3N19 - chains B and D; structure by X-ray diffraction, 1.75 A resolution.

[Chain B (and D)]
Name: Xenobiotic reductase A
Organism: Pseudomonas putida
Notes: EC 1.6.99.1; chain D of this document is another copy of the same molecule, construct and numbering; everything in this record applies to it too
Amino-acid sequence (363 residues; numbered 1 to 363; the number before each row is that of its first residue):
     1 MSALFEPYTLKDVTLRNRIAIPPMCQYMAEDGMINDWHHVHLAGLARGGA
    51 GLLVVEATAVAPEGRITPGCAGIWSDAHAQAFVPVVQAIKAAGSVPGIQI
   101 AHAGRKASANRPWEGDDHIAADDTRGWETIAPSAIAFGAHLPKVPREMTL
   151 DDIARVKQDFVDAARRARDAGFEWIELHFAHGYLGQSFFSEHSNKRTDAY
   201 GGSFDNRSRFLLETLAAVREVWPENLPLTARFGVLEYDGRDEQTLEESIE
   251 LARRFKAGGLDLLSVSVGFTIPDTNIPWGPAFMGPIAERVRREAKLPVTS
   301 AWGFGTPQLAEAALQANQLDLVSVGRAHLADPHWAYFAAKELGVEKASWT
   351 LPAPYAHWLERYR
Not modelled in the structure: 1, 361-363
Small-molecule neighbours: FNR (1-deoxy-1-(7,8-dimethyl-2,4-dioxo-3,4-dihydro-2H-benzo[g]pteridin-1-id-10(5h)-yl)-5-O-phosphonato-D-ribitol): Pro-22, Pro-23, Met-24, Cys-25, Glu-56, Ala-57, Gln-99, His-178, His-181, Arg-231, Ala-301, Trp-302, Gly-303, Ser-323, Val-324, Gly-325, Arg-326, Leu-329

[Interface between chain B and chain D]
Residue-residue contacts - 59 pairs, chain B then chain D:
  Gln-26(B) with Pro-354(D); Tyr-355(D)
  Tyr-27(B) with Trp-358(D), hydrophobic
  Met-28(B) with Pro-354(D), hydrophobic
  Asp-36(B) with His-39(D), salt bridge; Arg-47(D), hydrogen bond (backbone-side chain)
  Trp-37(B) with Arg-47(D), hydrogen bond (backbone-side chain); Pro-352(D), hydrophobic; Pro-354(D), hydrophobic; Tyr-355(D), hydrophobic
  His-39(B) with Asp-36(D), salt bridge; Val-40(D)
  Val-40(B) with His-39(D); Val-40(D); Ala-43(D), hydrophobic; Gly-44(D); Arg-47(D)
  His-41(B) with Arg-47(D); Tyr-355(D), hydrogen bond
  Ala-43(B) with Val-40(D), hydrophobic
  Gly-44(B) with Val-40(D)
  Arg-47(B) with Asp-36(D), hydrogen bond (side chain-backbone); Trp-37(D), hydrogen bond (side chain-backbone); Val-40(D); His-41(D)
  Pro-112(B) with His-357(D); Trp-358(D), hydrophobic
  Trp-113(B) with Ala-353(D); Pro-354(D), hydrophobic; His-357(D)
  Arg-326(B) with Trp-358(D); Leu-359(D)
  Leu-329(B) with His-333(D), hydrogen bond (backbone-side chain); Tyr-355(D), hydrophobic
  Ala-330(B) with His-333(D), hydrogen bond (backbone-side chain); Tyr-336(D), hydrophobic; Leu-359(D), hydrophobic
  Asp-331(B) with Asp-331(D)
  Pro-332(B) with His-333(D)
  His-333(B) with Leu-329(D), hydrogen bond (side chain-backbone); Ala-330(D), hydrogen bond (side chain-backbone); Pro-332(D)
  Tyr-336(B) with Ala-330(D), hydrophobic
  Pro-352(B) with Trp-37(D), hydrophobic
  Ala-353(B) with Trp-113(D)
  Pro-354(B) with Gln-26(D); Met-28(D), hydrophobic; Trp-37(D), hydrophobic; Trp-113(D), hydrophobic
  Tyr-355(B) with Gln-26(D); Trp-37(D), hydrophobic; His-41(D), hydrogen bond; Leu-329(D), hydrophobic
  His-357(B) with Pro-112(D); Trp-113(D)
  Trp-358(B) with Tyr-27(D), hydrophobic; Pro-112(D), hydrophobic
  Leu-359(B) with Arg-326(D); Ala-330(D), hydrophobic
Also at the interface, not in a pair above, chain B (29 interface residues in all): Ala-88, Leu-351
Also at the interface, not in a pair above, chain D (30 interface residues in all): Ala-88, Trp-349, Leu-351

[Overview]
29 residues of chain B and 30 residues of chain D are in contact, with 10 hydrogen bonds and 2 salt bridges.
Polar contacts include Asp-36(B)/His-39(D), Asp-36(B)/Arg-47(D) and Trp-37(B)/Arg-47(D). Ligands of chain B:
compound FNR.
Both chains are Xenobiotic reductase A (Pseudomonas putida). Entry 3N19 (XenA - reduced) was determined by
X-ray diffraction together with 3N14 from the same study.
